PDB entry 6Z74 | X-ray diffraction, 2.00 A resolution | chains A and D of the 4 polymer chains in the assembly

== Chain A (and D) ==
Molecule: Transcriptional regulator, GntR family
Source organism: Agrobacterium fabrum (strain C58 / ATCC 33970)
Notes: chain D of this document is another copy of the same molecule, construct and numbering; everything in this record applies to it too
UniProt: A9CJ36 (A9CJ36_AGRFC); numbering as in UniProt (aligned over 1-244)
Chain sequence (250 residues; row label = number of the first residue in the row):
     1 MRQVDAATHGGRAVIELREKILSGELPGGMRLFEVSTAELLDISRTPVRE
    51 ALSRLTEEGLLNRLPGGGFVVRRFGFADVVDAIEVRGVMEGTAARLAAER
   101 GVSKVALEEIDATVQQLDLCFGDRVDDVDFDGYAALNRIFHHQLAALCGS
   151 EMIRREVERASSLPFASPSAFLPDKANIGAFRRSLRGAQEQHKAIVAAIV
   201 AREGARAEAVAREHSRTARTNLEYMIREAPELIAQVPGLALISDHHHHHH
Not modelled in the structure: 1-7, 245-250 (chain D: 1-9, 245-250)
Differences from the reference sequence: expression tag (245-250)
Metal / ion sites: Zn2+: Asn137, His141, His192, His214 (together with citric acid)
From the paper describing this entry:
  - self-association interface (contacts with another copy of this molecule); pairs are residue here / residue on that copy: Glu57-Arg63 (salt bridge), Glu57-Ser53 (hydrogen bond), Asn62-Arg155 (hydrogen bond), Arg72, Asp81, Glu84, Arg95, Arg100, Asp123, Ser150, Arg155, Glu156, Arg183, Glu203, Glu208, Arg212
  - conformationally variable residues (loop rearrangement): Leu64 to Gly67, Leu119 to Phe130, Ser169 to Ser184, Met225 to Asp244
  - binding site for citric acid: Arg86, Tyr133, Asn137, His141, Ser169, Lys175, Arg183, His214, Asn221
  - Zn2+ coordination: Asn137, His141, His192, His214
  - specificity-determining residues: Arg45
  - mutagenesis - H141A/H192A/H214A: decreased stability

== How chain A and chain D interact ==
Pairs across the interface - 21 pairs, chain A then chain D:
  Asp123(A) - Arg124(D)  salt bridge
  Asp123(A) - Val125(D)  hydrogen bond (backbone-backbone)
  Arg124(A) - Asp123(D)  salt bridge
  Val125(A) - Asp123(D)  hydrogen bond (backbone-backbone)
  Arg183(A) - Glu190(D)
  Ser184(A) - Glu190(D)  hydrogen bond (backbone-side chain)
  Arg186(A) - Val125(D)
  Gly187(A) - Glu190(D)
  Glu190(A) - Gly187(D)
  Ala194(A) - Glu213(D)
  Glu203(A) - Arg216(D)  salt bridge
  Arg206(A) - Glu213(D)  salt bridge
  Arg206(A) - Arg216(D)
  Ala209(A) - Ala209(D)  hydrophobic
  Val210(A) - Glu213(D)
  Glu213(A) - Ala194(D)
  Glu213(A) - Arg206(D)  salt bridge
  Glu213(A) - Val210(D)
  Arg216(A) - Glu203(D)  salt bridge
  Arg216(A) - Arg206(D)
  Thr217(A) - Arg206(D)
Other interface residues (no listed pair), chain A (18 interface residues in all): Gly122, Arg182
Other interface residues (no listed pair), chain D (14 interface residues in all): Arg183, Arg186

== In short ==
18 residues of chain A and 14 residues of chain D are in contact, with 3 hydrogen bonds and 6 salt bridges.
Polar pairs include Asp123(A)-Arg124(D), Glu203(A)-Arg216(D) and Arg206(A)-Glu213(D). From the paper: a
binding site for citric acid at Arg86(A), Tyr133(A) and Asn137(A) among others; H141A/H192A/H214A of chain A
reduce stability.
Both chains are Transcriptional regulator, GntR family (Agrobacterium fabrum (strain C58 / ATCC 33970)). Entry
6Z74 (Structure of the transcriptional repressor Atu1419 (VanR) in complex with a fortuitous citrate from
agrobacterium fabrum) was determined by X-ray diffraction together with 6ZA3, 6ZA7 and 6ZAB from the same
study.
